PDB entry 5ST8 | X-ray diffraction, 1.51 A resolution | chains A and B

[Chain A]
Molecule: Pre-mRNA-splicing factor 8
From: Saccharomyces cerevisiae S288C
UniProtKB: P33334 (PRP8_YEAST); residue numbers follow UniProt; this construct covers 1836-2090
Amino-acid sequence (258 residues; row label = number of the first residue in the row):
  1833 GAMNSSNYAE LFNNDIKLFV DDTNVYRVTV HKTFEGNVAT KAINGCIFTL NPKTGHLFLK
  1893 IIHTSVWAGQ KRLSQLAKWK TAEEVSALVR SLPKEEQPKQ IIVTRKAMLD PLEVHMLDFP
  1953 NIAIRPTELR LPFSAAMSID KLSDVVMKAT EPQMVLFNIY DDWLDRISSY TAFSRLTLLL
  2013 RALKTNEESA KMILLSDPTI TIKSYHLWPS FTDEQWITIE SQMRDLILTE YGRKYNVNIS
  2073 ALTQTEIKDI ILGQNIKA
Disordered / not traced: 2070-2090
Construct notes: expression tag (1833-1835)
UniProt features mapped onto this chain:
  - mutagenesis: Asp1853 (D1853A: Alters protein folding. Severely impaired growth. Strongly reduced growth at 35 degrees Celsius; when associated with A-1854; D1853N: Reduced growth at 30 degrees Celsius ...), Asp1854 (D1854A: Reduced growth at 30 degrees Celsius. Strongly reduced growth at 16 degrees Celsius. Strongly reduced growth at 35 degrees Celsius; when associated with A-1853 ...), Thr1855 (T1855A: Reduced growth at 30 degrees Celsius. Strongly reduced growth at 16 degrees Celsius), Thr1936 (T1936A: Reduced growth at 30 degrees Celsius. Strongly reduced growth at 16 degrees Celsius), Arg1937 (R1937K: Severely impaired growth. Reduced growth at 30 degrees Celsius. Strongly reduced growth at 16 degrees Celsius)

[Chain B]
Molecule: A1 cistron-splicing factor AAR2
From: Saccharomyces cerevisiae S288C
UniProtKB: P32357 (AAR2_YEAST); aligned to UniProt positions 1-317 over residues 1-317
Amino-acid sequence (308 residues; row label = number of the first residue in the row; note: 13 numbers in that range are skipped by the numbering (no residue carries them; nothing is unmodelled there); numbers below 1 keep their minus sign (Gly-3 is residue -3)):
    -3 GAMAMNTVPF TSAPIEVTIG IDQYSFNVKE NQPFHGIKDI PIGHVHVIHF QHADNSSMRY
    57 GYWFDCRMGN FYIQYDPKDG LYKMMEERDG AKFENIVHNF KERQMMVSYP KIDEDDTWYN
   117 LTEFVQMDKI RKIVRKDENQ FSYVDSSMTT VQENEL
   166 SSSSSDPAHS LNYTVINFKS REAIRPGHEM EDFLDKSYYL NTVMLQGIFK NSSNYFGELQ
   226 FAFLNAMFFG NYGSSLQWHA MIELICSSAT VPKHMLDKLD EILYYQIKTL PEQYSDILLN
   286 ERVWNICLYS SFQKNSLHNT EKIMENKYPE LL
Disordered / not traced: -3 to 0, 166-169
Construct notes: expression tag (-3 to 0); conflict Ser166 (Leu153 in P32357), Ser167 (Lys154 in P32357), Ser170 (Asp in P32357)
UniProt features mapped onto this chain:
  - region: Leu261 to Ile282 (Leucine-zipper)
  - modified residue: Ser253 (Phosphoserine), Thr274 (Phosphothreonine)
Residues lining bound ligands: (3-methoxyphenyl)acetic acid (V33): Pro5, Phe6, Thr7, Tyr68, Glu83, Lys88, Phe89, Ile92, Phe96

[How chain A and chain B interact]
Pairs across the interface (17; chain A residue first):
  Gln1907(A) with Met195(B); Leu199(B)
  Leu1908(A) with Met195(B), hydrophobic
  Trp1911(A) with Glu194(B); Met195(B); Phe198(B), hydrophobic
  Asp1942(A) with Lys184(B), salt bridge; Phe198(B)
  Glu1945(A) with Lys184(B), salt bridge
  Val1946(A) with Ile189(B), hydrophobic; Glu194(B); Phe198(B), hydrophobic
  His1947(A) with Glu194(B), salt bridge
  Leu1949(A) with Lys184(B); Ser185(B); Arg186(B)
  Asp1950(A) with Arg186(B), salt bridge

[In short]
The interface between chain A and chain B involves 9 residues on one side and 8 on the other; the contacts
include 4 salt bridges. Polar pairs include Asp1942(A)-Lys184(B), Glu1945(A)-Lys184(B) and
His1947(A)-Glu194(B). Ligands of chain B: (3-methoxyphenyl)acetic acid.
Chain A is Pre-mRNA-splicing factor 8 and chain B is A1 cistron-splicing factor AAR2, both from Saccharomyces
cerevisiae S288C; the structure, PanDDA analysis group deposition -- Aar2/RNaseH in complex with fragment
P02E09 from the F2X-Universal Library, was determined by X-ray diffraction together with 5ST0, 5ST1, 5ST2,
5ST3, 5ST4, 5ST5 and 248 further entries from the same study.
